6HT1 - chain A; structure by X-ray diffraction, 2.10 A resolution.

== Chain A ==
Protein: Protein ENL
Organism: Homo sapiens
UniProt: Q03111 (ENL_HUMAN); residues 1-148 here = UniProt positions 1-148
Amino-acid sequence (155 residues; numbered 0 to 154; the number before each row is that of its first residue; numbering starts at 0):
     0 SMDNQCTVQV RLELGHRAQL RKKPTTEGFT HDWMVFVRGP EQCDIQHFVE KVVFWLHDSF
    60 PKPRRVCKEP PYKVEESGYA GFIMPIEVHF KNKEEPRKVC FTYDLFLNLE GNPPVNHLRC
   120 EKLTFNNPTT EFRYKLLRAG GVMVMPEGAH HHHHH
Disordered / not traced: 0-1, 145-154
Differences from the reference sequence: expression tag (0, 149-154)
Ligand contacts: SGC-iMLLT (GQ5; 1-methyl-N-[2-[[(2S)-2-methylpyrrolidin-1-yl]methyl]-3H-benzimidazol-5-yl]indazole-5-carboxamide): Phe28, His56, Ser58, Phe59, Pro60, Arg64, Glu75, Ser76, Gly77, Tyr78, Ala79, Gly80, Phe81
From the paper describing this entry:
  - binding site for SGC-iMLLT: Tyr78
  - conformationally variable residues (side-chain flip): Tyr78
  - contacts within the chain: Phe28-Tyr78

== Summary ==
Ligands of chain A: SGC-iMLLT. The paper reports a binding site for SGC-iMLLT at Tyr78; conformational
variability at Tyr78.
Chain A is Protein ENL (Homo sapiens); the structure, Crystal structure of MLLT1 (ENL) YEATS domain in
complexed with SGC-iMLLT (compound 92), was determined by X-ray diffraction together with 6HT0 from the same
study.
